PDB entry 3DV0 | X-ray diffraction, 2.50 A resolution | chains B and I of the 5 polymer chains in the assembly

[Chain B]
Name: Pyruvate dehydrogenase E1 component subunit beta
Source organism: Bacillus stearothermophilus
Notes: EC 1.2.4.1
UniProt: P21874 (ODPB_BACST); residues 0-324 here correspond to UniProt positions 1-325 (UniProt number = residue number + 1)
Chain sequence (325 residues; each row starts with the number of its first residue; numbering starts at 0):
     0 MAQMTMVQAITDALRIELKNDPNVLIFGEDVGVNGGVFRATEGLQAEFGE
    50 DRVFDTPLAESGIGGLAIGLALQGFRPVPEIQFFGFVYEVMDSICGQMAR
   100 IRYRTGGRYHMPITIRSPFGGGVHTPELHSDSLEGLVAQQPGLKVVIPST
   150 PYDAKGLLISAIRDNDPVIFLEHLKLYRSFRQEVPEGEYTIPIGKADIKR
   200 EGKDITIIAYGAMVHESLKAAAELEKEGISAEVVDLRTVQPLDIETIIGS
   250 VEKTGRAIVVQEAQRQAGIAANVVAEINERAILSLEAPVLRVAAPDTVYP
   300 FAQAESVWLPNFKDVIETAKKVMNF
Not modelled in the structure: 0
Ligand contacts:
  - pyruvic acid (PYR): Gln81, Phe82, Phe85, His128
  - 3-deaza-thdp (TPW; 2-{4-[(4-amino-2-methylpyrimidin-5-yl)methyl]-3-methylthiophen-2-yl}ethyl trihydrogen diphosphate): Glu28, Leu57, Glu59, Gln81, Phe85, Glu88
Swiss-Prot annotation at these positions:
  - binding site (thiamine diphosphate): Glu59
Reported in the primary citation:
  - binding site for pyruvic acid: His128
  - contacts within the chain: Phe82-His128 (hydrophobic contact), Phe85-His128 (hydrophobic contact), Thr124-His128 (hydrophobic contact), Pro125-His128 (hydrophobic contact), Glu126-His128 (backbone contact)
  - binding site for 3-deaza-thdp: Phe85
  - catalytic residues: Glu59 (proposed by the authors, not directly observed)
  - catalytic residues: His128
  - mutagenesis - H128Q: unchanged catalytic activity on DCPIP
  - mutagenesis - H128N: decreased catalytic activity on DCPIP
  - mutagenesis - H128N (less than 5%), H128Q (less than 5%): decreased catalytic activity (PDH complex activity)
  - mutagenesis - H128N, H128Q: unchanged binding to Dihydrolipoyllysine-residue acetyltransferase component of pyruvate dehydrogenase complex (chain I)
  - mutagenesis - H128Q: unchanged catalytic activity (DCPIP assay)
  - mutagenesis - H128N: decreased catalytic activity (DCPIP assay)

[Chain I]
Name: Dihydrolipoyllysine-residue acetyltransferase component of pyruvate dehydrogenase complex
Source organism: Bacillus stearothermophilus
Notes: EC 2.3.1.12
UniProt: P11961 (ODP2_BACST); numbering as in UniProt (aligned over 1-428)
Chain sequence (428 residues; numbered 1 to 428; the number before each row is that of its first residue):
     1 MAFEFKLPDIGEGIHEGEIVKWFVKPGDEVNEDDVLCEVQNDKAVVEIPS
    51 PVKGKVLEILVPEGTVATVGQTLITLDAPGYENMTFKGQEQEEAKKEEKT
   101 ETVSKEEKVDAVAPNAPAAEAEAGPNRRVIAMPSVRKYAREKGVDIRLVQ
   151 GTGKNGRVLKEDIDAFLAGGAKPAPAAAEEKAAPAAAKPATTEGEFPETR
   201 EKMSGIRRAIAKAMVHSKHTAPHVTLMDEADVTKLVAHRKKFKAIAAEKG
   251 IKLTFLPYVVKALVSALREYPVLNTSIDDETEEIIQKHYYNIGIAADTDR
   301 GLLVPVIKHADRKPIFALAQEINELAEKARDGKLTPGEMKGASCTITNIG
   351 SAGGQWFTPVINHPEVAILGIGRIAEKPIVRDGEIVAAPMLALSLSFDHR
   401 MIDGATAQKALNHIKRLLSDPELLLMEA
Not modelled in the structure: 1-126, 170-428
Swiss-Prot annotation at these positions:
  - active site: His399
  - modified residue: Lys43 (N6-lipoyllysine)

[Chain B / chain I interface]
Residue-residue contacts - 14 pairs, chain B then chain I:
  Ile281(B) - Met132(I)  hydrophobic
  Ile281(B) - Pro133(I)
  Leu282(B) - Val129(I)
  Leu282(B) - Ile130(I)
  Leu282(B) - Ala131(I)  hydrogen bond (backbone-backbone)
  Leu282(B) - Met132(I)  hydrophobic
  Leu282(B) - Arg136(I)  hydrogen bond (backbone-side chain)
  Leu282(B) - Arg157(I)
  Ser283(B) - Arg136(I)
  Leu284(B) - Pro133(I)
  Leu284(B) - Arg136(I)
  Glu285(B) - Arg136(I)  salt bridge
  Glu285(B) - Lys137(I)  hydrogen bond (backbone-side chain)
  Phe324(B) - Lys137(I)

[Summary]
6 residues of chain B and 8 residues of chain I are in contact, with 3 hydrogen bonds and 1 salt bridge. Among
the polar pairs are Glu285(B)-Arg136(I), Leu282(B)-Arg136(I) and Glu285(B)-Lys137(I). From the paper:
catalytic residues Glu59(B) and His128(B); H128N and H128Q of chain B reduce catalytic activity (PDH complex
activity).
Chain B is Pyruvate dehydrogenase E1 component subunit beta and chain I is Dihydrolipoyllysine-residue
acetyltransferase component of pyruvate dehydrogenase complex, both from Bacillus stearothermophilus; the
structure, Snapshots of catalysis in the E1 subunit of the pyruvate dehydrogenase multi-enzyme complex, was
determined by X-ray diffraction, deposited together with 3DVA and 3DUF.
